PDB entry 9BKX | X-ray diffraction, 3.15 A resolution | chains H and I of the 29 polymer chains in the assembly

# Chain H (and I)
Name: Type 1 encapsulin shell protein
Organism: Mycobacterium tuberculosis
Notes: chain I of this document is another copy of the same molecule, construct and numbering; everything in this record applies to it too
UniProt: I6WZG6 (ENCAP_MYCTU); numbering as in UniProt (aligned over 1-265)
Chain sequence (279 residues; row label = number of the first residue in the row):
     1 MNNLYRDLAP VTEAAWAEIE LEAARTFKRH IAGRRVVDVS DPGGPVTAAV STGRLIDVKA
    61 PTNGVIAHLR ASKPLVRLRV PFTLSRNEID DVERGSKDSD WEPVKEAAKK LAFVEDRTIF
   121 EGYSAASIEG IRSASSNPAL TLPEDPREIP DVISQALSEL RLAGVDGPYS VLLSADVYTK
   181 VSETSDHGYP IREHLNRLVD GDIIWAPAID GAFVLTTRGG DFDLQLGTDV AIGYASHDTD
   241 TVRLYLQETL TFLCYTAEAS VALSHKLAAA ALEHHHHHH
Unresolved in the structure: 268-279
Construct notes: expression tag (266-279)
Small-molecule neighbours:
  - nonaethylene glycol (2PE), molecule 1: Met1, Arg6, Asp7, Leu8, Glu13, Trp16
  - nonaethylene glycol (2PE), molecule 2: Tyr234, Ala235, Ser236, His237, Asp238, Thr239
  - Ni2+ (NI), molecule 1: Pro143, Glu144, Lys180
  - Ni2+ (NI), molecule 2: Ser236, His237, Asp238
From the paper describing this entry:
  - self-association interface (contacts with another copy of this molecule): Asp98

# Chain H / chain I interface
Residue-residue contacts (53):
  Arg25(H) - Asp166(I)
  Arg25(H) - Arg218(I)
  Thr26(H) - Gly164(I)
  Arg29(H) - Arg161(I)
  Arg29(H) - Val165(I)
  Arg29(H) - Tyr169(I)  hydrogen bond
  His30(H) - Arg161(I)
  His30(H) - Leu162(I)  hydrogen bond (side chain-backbone)
  His30(H) - Gly164(I)
  Glu88(H) - Arg54(I)  salt bridge
  Asp91(H) - Gly53(I)
  Asp91(H) - Arg54(I)  salt bridge
  Arg94(H) - Ser51(I)  hydrogen bond (backbone-side chain)
  Arg94(H) - Gly53(I)  hydrogen bond (side chain-backbone)
  Arg94(H) - Leu55(I)
  Arg94(H) - Arg70(I)  hydrogen bond (backbone-side chain)
  Gly95(H) - Ser51(I)
  Ser96(H) - Thr52(I)  hydrogen bond (side chain-backbone)
  Ser96(H) - Gly53(I)
  Ser96(H) - Arg54(I)  hydrogen bond
  Lys97(H) - Tyr255(I)
  Asp98(H) - Arg54(I)  salt bridge
  Asp98(H) - Tyr255(I)
  Glu102(H) - Glu258(I)
  Lys105(H) - Ala163(I)
  Lys105(H) - Gly164(I)  hydrogen bond (side chain-backbone)
  Lys105(H) - Glu258(I)
  Lys109(H) - Leu162(I)  hydrogen bond (side chain-backbone)
  Tyr178(H) - Arg161(I)
  Thr179(H) - Ser154(I)
  Thr179(H) - Gln155(I)
  Thr179(H) - Ser158(I)  hydrogen bond
  Ser182(H) - Ser154(I)
  Ser182(H) - His194(I)  hydrogen bond (backbone-side chain)
  Ser182(H) - Leu198(I)
  Glu183(H) - Asp151(I)
  Glu183(H) - Ser154(I)
  Glu183(H) - Gln155(I)
  Glu183(H) - His194(I)
  Ser185(H) - Asp186(I)  hydrogen bond
  His187(H) - Asp186(I)
  His187(H) - His187(I)
  Gly188(H) - Asp186(I)
  Gly188(H) - Tyr189(I)
  Tyr189(H) - Tyr189(I)  hydrophobic
  Pro190(H) - Tyr189(I)
  Pro190(H) - His194(I)
  Glu193(H) - Tyr189(I)  hydrogen bond
  Glu193(H) - Arg197(I)  salt bridge
  Trp205(H) - Ser158(I)
  Trp205(H) - Arg161(I)
  Trp205(H) - Leu162(I)  hydrophobic
  Pro207(H) - Leu162(I)  hydrophobic
Other interface residues (no listed pair), chain H (30 interface residues in all): Glu22, Ser99, Ala175, Thr184
Other interface residues (no listed pair), chain I (28 interface residues in all): Pro150, Gly219

# Summary
30 residues of chain H and 28 residues of chain I are in contact, with 13 hydrogen bonds and 4 salt bridges.
Polar contacts include Glu88(H)-Arg54(I), Asp91(H)-Arg54(I) and Asp98(H)-Arg54(I). Ligands of chain H:
nonaethylene glycol and Ni2+. From the paper: a self-association interface involving Asp98(H).
Both chains are Type 1 encapsulin shell protein (Mycobacterium tuberculosis). Entry 9BKX (Mycobacterium
tuberculosis encapsulin in complex with DyP) was determined by X-ray diffraction.
